PDB entry 1YUY | X-ray diffraction, 1.90 A resolution | chain A

[Chain A]
Protein: RNA-Dependent RNA polymerase
Organism: Hepatitis C virus
Reference sequence: P26660 (POLG_HCVJ6); residues 1-570 here correspond to UniProt positions 2443-3012 (UniProt number = residue number + 2442)
Chain sequence (570 residues; row label = number of the first residue in the row):
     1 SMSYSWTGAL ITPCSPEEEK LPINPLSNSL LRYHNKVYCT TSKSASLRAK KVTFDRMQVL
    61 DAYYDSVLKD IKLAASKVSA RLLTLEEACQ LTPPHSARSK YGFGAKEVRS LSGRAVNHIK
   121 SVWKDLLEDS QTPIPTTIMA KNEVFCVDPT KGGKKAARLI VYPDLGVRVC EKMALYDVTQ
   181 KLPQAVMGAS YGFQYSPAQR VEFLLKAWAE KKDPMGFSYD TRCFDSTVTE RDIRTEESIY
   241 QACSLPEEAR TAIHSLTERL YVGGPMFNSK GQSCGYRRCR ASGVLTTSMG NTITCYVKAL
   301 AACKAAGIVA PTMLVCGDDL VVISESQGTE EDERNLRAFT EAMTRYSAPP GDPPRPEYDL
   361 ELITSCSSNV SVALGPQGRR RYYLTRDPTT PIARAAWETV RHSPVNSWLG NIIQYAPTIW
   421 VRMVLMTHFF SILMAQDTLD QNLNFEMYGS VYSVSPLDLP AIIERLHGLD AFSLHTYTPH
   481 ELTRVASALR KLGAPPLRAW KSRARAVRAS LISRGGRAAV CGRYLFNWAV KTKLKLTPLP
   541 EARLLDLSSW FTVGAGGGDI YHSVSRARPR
Unresolved in the structure: 149-153, 564-570
Reported in the primary citation:
  - conformationally variable residues (loop rearrangement, order/disorder transition): Ile11 to Ser46, Ala80 to Lys120, Pro149 to Gly153, Leu443 to Val454
  - catalytic residues: Asp220, Asp318 (citing earlier work)
  - contacts within the chain: Glu18-Arg401, Glu18-Trp397, Lys20-Trp397, Leu21-Trp397, Pro22-Arg401, Asn24-Val400, Ser27-Ala396, Ser29-Arg503, Leu30-His428, Leu30-Trp500, Leu30-Ala396, Leu31-Leu492, Arg32-Gly493, Tyr33-Leu492, Tyr33-Gly493, Lys36-Lys491, Cys39-Trp397, Thr40-Lys141, Tyr38-Lys155

[Summary]
The paper reports catalytic residues Asp220 and Asp318; conformational variability at Ile11, Ala80 and Pro149
among others.
Chain A is RNA-Dependent RNA polymerase (Hepatitis C virus); the structure, HEPATITIS C VIRUS NS5B
RNA-DEPENDENT RNA POLYMERASE GENOTYPE 2a, was determined by X-ray diffraction (same publication as 1YV2, 1YVX
and 1YVZ).
